2V2D - chain A; structure by X-ray diffraction, 2.30 A resolution.

Chain A:
Molecule: Triosephosphate isomerase glycosomal
Organism: Trypanosoma brucei brucei
Notes: EC 5.3.1.1
UniProtKB: P04789 (TPIS_TRYBB); numbering as in UniProt; present here: 1-13, 15-72, 80-250
Sequence (242 residues; numbered 1 to 250; 8 numbers in that range are skipped by the numbering (no residue carries them; nothing is unmodelled there); the number before each row is that of its first residue):
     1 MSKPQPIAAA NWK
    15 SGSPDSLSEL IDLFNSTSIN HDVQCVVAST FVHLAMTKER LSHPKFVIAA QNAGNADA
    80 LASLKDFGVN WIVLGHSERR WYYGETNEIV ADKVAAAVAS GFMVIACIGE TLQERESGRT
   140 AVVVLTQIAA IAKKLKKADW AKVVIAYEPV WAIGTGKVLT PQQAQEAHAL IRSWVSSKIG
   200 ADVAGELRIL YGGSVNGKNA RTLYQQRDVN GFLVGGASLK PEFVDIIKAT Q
Unresolved in the structure: 1
Differences from the reference sequence: conflict Ser15 (Asn in P04789), Pro18 (Gln in P04789), Asp19 (Gln in P04789), Gly68 (Ile in P04789), Asn69 (Ala in P04789), Ala70 (Lys in P04789), Asp71 (Ser in P04789), Ala72 (Gly in P04789), Ala81 (Pro in P04789), Ser82 (Ile in P04789), Trp100 (Ala in P04789); engineered mutation Leu178 (Ala in P04789)
Curated features (UniProtKB/Swiss-Prot):
  - binding site (substrate): Asn11, Lys13
  - active site: His95 (Electrophile), Glu167 (Proton acceptor)

Summary:
From UniProt: substrate-binding residues Asn11 and Lys13 and active-site residues His95 and Glu167.
Chain A is Triosephosphate isomerase glycosomal (Trypanosoma brucei brucei); the structure, The A178L mutation
in the C-terminal hinge of the flexible loop-6 of triosephosphate isomerase (TIM) induces ..., was determined
by X-ray diffraction, deposited together with 2V0T, 2V2C and 2V2H.
